PDB entry 8SAU | electron microscopy, 3.30 A resolution | chains B and G of the 12 polymer chains in the assembly

# Chain B (and G)
Molecule: CH848.10.17 gp41
From: HIV-1 06TG.HT008
Notes: chain G of this document is another copy of the same molecule, construct and numbering; everything in this record applies to it too
Sequence (132 residues; row label = number of the first residue in the row; note: 21 numbers in that range are skipped by the numbering (no residue carries them; nothing is unmodelled there)):
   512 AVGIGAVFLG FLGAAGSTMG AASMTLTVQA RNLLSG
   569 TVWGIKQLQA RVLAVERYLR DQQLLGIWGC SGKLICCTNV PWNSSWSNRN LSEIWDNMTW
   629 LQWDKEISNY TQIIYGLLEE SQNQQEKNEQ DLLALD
Not modelled in the structure: 512-519
Disulfide bonds: Cys598-Cys604

# Interface between chain B and chain G
Residue-residue contacts (29):
  Ile573(B) with Ile573(G), hydrophobic; Leu576(G), hydrophobic
  Leu576(B) with Leu576(G), hydrophobic
  Gln577(B) with Val570(G); Leu576(G); Arg579(G)
  Val580(B) with Leu576(G), hydrophobic; Arg579(G); Val580(G), hydrophobic
  Leu581(B) with Arg579(G)
  Glu584(B) with Ser546(G); Gly547(G), hydrogen bond (side chain-backbone); Arg579(G), salt bridge
  Leu587(B) with Leu545(G), hydrophobic; Val583(G), hydrophobic; Leu587(G), hydrophobic
  Arg588(B) with Arg542(G)
  Gln591(B) with Ala541(G), hydrogen bond (side chain-backbone); Arg542(G); Tyr586(G)
  Leu592(B) with Arg542(G)
  Ser599(B) with Gly600(G)
  Glu647(B) with Thr538(G), hydrogen bond
  Asn651(B) with Thr538(G); Leu602(G)
  Glu654(B) with Leu602(G); Ile603(G), hydrogen bond (side chain-backbone)
  Lys655(B) with Met535(G), hydrogen bond
  Gln658(B) with Ile603(G)
Interface residues without a listed pair, chain B (19 interface residues in all): Val583, Ile595, Leu661
Interface residues without a listed pair, chain G (20 interface residues in all): Val539, Cys605

# In short
19 residues of chain B and 20 residues of chain G are in contact; the contacts include 5 hydrogen bonds and 1
salt bridge. Polar contacts include Glu584(B)-Arg579(G), Glu584(B)-Gly547(G) and Gln591(B)-Ala541(G).
Both chains are CH848.10.17 gp41 (HIV-1 06TG.HT008). Entry 8SAU (CryoEM structure of DH270.4-CH848.10.17) was
determined by electron microscopy, deposited together with 8SAL, 8SAN, 8SAQ, 8SAR, 8SAS, 8SAT and 9 further
entries.
